2PGR - chain A; structure by X-ray diffraction, 2.30 A resolution.

== Chain A ==
Molecule: adenosine deaminase
Organism: Plasmodium vivax
Notes: EC 3.5.4.4
Reference sequence: A5KE01 (A5KE01_PLAVI); numbering as in UniProt (aligned over 1-363)
Chain sequence (371 residues; numbered -7 to 363; the number before each row is that of its first residue; numbers below 1 keep their minus sign (Mse-7 is residue -7)):
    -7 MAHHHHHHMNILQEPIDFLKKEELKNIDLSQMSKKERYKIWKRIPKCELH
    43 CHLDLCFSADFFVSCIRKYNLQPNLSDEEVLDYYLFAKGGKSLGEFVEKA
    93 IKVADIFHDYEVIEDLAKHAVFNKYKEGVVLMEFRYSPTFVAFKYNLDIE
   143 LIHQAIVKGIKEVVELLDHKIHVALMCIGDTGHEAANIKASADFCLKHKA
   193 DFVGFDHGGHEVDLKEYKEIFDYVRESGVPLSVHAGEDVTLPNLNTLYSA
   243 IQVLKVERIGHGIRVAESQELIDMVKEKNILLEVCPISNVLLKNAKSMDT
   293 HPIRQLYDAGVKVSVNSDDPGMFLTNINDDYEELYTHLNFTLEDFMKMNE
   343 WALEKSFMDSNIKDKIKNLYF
Disordered / not traced: -7 to 4
Modified / non-standard residues: Mse-7, Mse1 (selenomethionine); Mse24, Mse124, Mse168, Mse266, Mse290, Mse314, Mse338, Mse340, Mse350 (selenomethionine; parent Met)
Metal / ion sites: Zn2+: His42, His44, His226, Asp310 (together with 2'-deoxycoformycin)
Small-molecule neighbours:
  - acetonitrile (CCN), molecule 1: Val156, Ile163, His164, Val165, Ile354
  - acetonitrile (CCN), molecule 2: Ala178, Asn179, Ile180, Lys181, Tyr209
  - 2'-deoxycoformycin (DCF): His42, His44, Asp46, Leu47, Leu85, Phe88, Tyr128, Ser129, Phe132, Ile170, Asp172, His175, Gly200, Gly201, His226, Glu229, His253, Leu284, Asp310, Asp311
What the authors report for this chain:
  - Zn2+ coordination: His42, His44, His226, Asp310
  - binding site for 2'-deoxycoformycin: His44, Asp46, Asp172, His226
  - specificity-determining residues: Asp172
  - mutagenesis - D172M: abolished binding to 5'-MeS-DCF (from molecular simulation)
  - binding site for 2'-deoxycoformycin: Phe132 (from molecular simulation)
  - catalytic residues: His253 (citing earlier work)

== Summary ==
Chain A binds 2'-deoxycoformycin and acetonitrile. The Zn2+ site is built by His42, His44, His226 and Asp310.
The paper reports the catalytic residue His253; D172M abolishes binding to 5'-MeS-DCF.
Chain A is adenosine deaminase (Plasmodium vivax); the structure, Crystal structure of adenosine deaminase
from Plasmodium vivax in complex with pentostatin, was determined by X-ray diffraction (same publication as
2QVN and 2PGF).
